6GNY - chains C and D of the 4 polymer chains in the assembly; structure by X-ray diffraction, 1.85 A resolution.

[Chain C]
Protein: Membrane-anchored junction protein
From: Homo sapiens
UniProtKB: Q3KP22 (MAJIN_HUMAN), isoform Q3KP22-3; numbering as in UniProt (aligned over 1-106)
Chain sequence (108 residues; each row starts with the number of its first residue; numbers below 1 keep their minus sign (Gly-1 is residue -1)):
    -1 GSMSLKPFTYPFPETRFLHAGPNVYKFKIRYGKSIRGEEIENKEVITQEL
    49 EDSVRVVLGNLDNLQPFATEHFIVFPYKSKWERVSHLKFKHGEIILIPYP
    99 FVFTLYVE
Unresolved in the structure: -1
Differences from the reference sequence: expression tag (-1 to 0)
What the authors report for this chain:
  - mutagenesis - K24M/K26E/R28E/K31D/R34E/R81D, F73E/Y75E: abolished binding to another copy of this molecule
  - mutagenesis - F73E/Y75E: decreased binding to DNA
  - mutagenesis - K24M/K26E/R28E/K31D/R34E/R81D: abolished binding to DNA

[Chain D]
Protein: Telomere repeats-binding bouquet formation protein 2
From: Homo sapiens
UniProtKB: Q8NHR7 (TERB2_HUMAN); residue numbers follow UniProt; this construct covers 168-207
Chain sequence (43 residues; each row starts with the number of its first residue):
   165 GSMPVNNMVTGYISIDAMKKFLGELHDFIPGTSGYLAYHVQNE
Unresolved in the structure: 165-174, 206-207
Differences from the reference sequence: expression tag (165-167)

[Interface between chain C and chain D]
Pairs across the interface (64; chain C residue first):
  Ser2(C) - Leu189(D)  hydrogen bond (side chain-backbone)
  Leu3(C) - Leu189(D)
  Leu3(C) - His190(D)
  Leu3(C) - Asp191(D)
  Lys4(C) - Asp191(D)  hydrogen bond (backbone-side chain)
  Lys4(C) - Ile193(D)
  Arg14(C) - Asp191(D)  salt bridge
  Phe15(C) - Asp191(D)
  Phe15(C) - Phe192(D)  hydrogen bond (backbone-backbone)
  Leu16(C) - His190(D)
  Leu16(C) - Asp191(D)
  His17(C) - Leu189(D)
  His17(C) - His190(D)  hydrogen bond (backbone-backbone)
  His17(C) - Tyr199(D)  hydrogen bond
  Ala18(C) - Glu188(D)
  Ala18(C) - Leu189(D)  hydrophobic
  Asp50(C) - Ile179(D)
  Asp50(C) - Lys184(D)
  Ser51(C) - Ile179(D)
  Arg53(C) - Lys184(D)
  Arg53(C) - Phe185(D)  hydrogen bond (side chain-backbone)
  Arg53(C) - Leu186(D)
  Arg53(C) - Gly187(D)  hydrogen bond (side chain-backbone)
  Arg53(C) - Leu189(D)
  Val54(C) - Ile179(D)  hydrophobic
  Val54(C) - Met182(D)  hydrophobic
  Val54(C) - Lys183(D)
  Val54(C) - Lys184(D)
  Leu56(C) - Phe185(D)  hydrophobic
  Leu56(C) - Leu189(D)  hydrophobic
  Gly57(C) - Lys183(D)
  Gly57(C) - Phe185(D)
  Asn58(C) - Lys183(D)  hydrogen bond (side chain-backbone)
  Pro64(C) - Tyr176(D)  hydrophobic
  Pro64(C) - Ile177(D)
  Phe65(C) - Ile177(D)
  Phe65(C) - Ile179(D)  hydrophobic
  Ala66(C) - Ile177(D)  hydrogen bond (backbone-backbone)
  Ala66(C) - Ser178(D)
  Ala66(C) - Ile179(D)  hydrogen bond (backbone-backbone)
  Thr67(C) - Ile179(D)
  Ile71(C) - Tyr176(D)  hydrophobic
  Phe73(C) - Tyr176(D)
  Ser83(C) - Val204(D)
  His84(C) - His203(D)
  His84(C) - Val204(D)  hydrogen bond (backbone-backbone)
  His84(C) - Gln205(D)  hydrogen bond
  Leu85(C) - Tyr202(D)
  Leu85(C) - His203(D)
  Lys86(C) - Leu200(D)
  Lys86(C) - Ala201(D)
  Lys86(C) - Tyr202(D)  hydrogen bond (backbone-backbone)
  Phe87(C) - Phe192(D)  hydrophobic
  Phe87(C) - Leu200(D)
  Lys88(C) - Phe192(D)
  Lys88(C) - Gly198(D)
  Lys88(C) - Tyr199(D)
  Lys88(C) - Leu200(D)  hydrogen bond (backbone-backbone)
  Lys88(C) - Tyr202(D)
  His89(C) - Ser197(D)  hydrogen bond (side chain-backbone)
  His89(C) - Gly198(D)
  His89(C) - Tyr199(D)
  Gly90(C) - Gly198(D)  hydrogen bond (backbone-backbone)
  Leu94(C) - Phe192(D)  hydrophobic
Other interface residues (no listed pair), chain C (32 interface residues in all): Val22, Gln63

[Summary]
The interface between chain C and chain D involves 32 residues on one side and 25 on the other, with 16
hydrogen bonds and 1 salt bridge. Polar pairs include Arg14(C)-Asp191(D), Ser2(C)-Leu189(D) and
Lys4(C)-Asp191(D). From the paper: K24M/K26E/R28E/K31D/R34E/R81D and F73E/Y75E of chain C abolish binding to
another copy of this molecule; F73E/Y75E of chain C reduce binding to DNA.
Here chain C is Membrane-anchored junction protein and chain D is Telomere repeats-binding bouquet formation
protein 2, both from Homo sapiens. Entry 6GNY (Crystal structure of the MAJIN-TERB2 heterotetrameric complex)
was determined by X-ray diffraction (same publication as 6GNX).
